2WCF - chains A and B; structure by X-ray diffraction, 2.78 A resolution.

Chain A (and B):
Protein: Protein S100-A12
Source organism: Homo sapiens
Notes: chain B of this document is another copy of the same molecule, construct and numbering; everything in this record applies to it too
Reference sequence: P80511 (S10AC_HUMAN); residues 1-91 here correspond to UniProt positions 2-92 (UniProt number = residue number + 1)
Sequence (95 residues; row label = number of the first residue in the row; numbers below 1 keep their minus sign (Met-3 is residue -3)):
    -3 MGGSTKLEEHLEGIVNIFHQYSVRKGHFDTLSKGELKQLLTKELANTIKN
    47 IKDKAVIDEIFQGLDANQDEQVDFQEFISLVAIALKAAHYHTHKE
Disordered / not traced: -3 to -1, 91
Swiss-Prot annotation at these positions:
  - region: Thr37 to Val52 (Hinge domain)
  - binding site (Cu cation): His15, Asp25, His85, His89
  - binding site (Zn(2+)): His15, Asp25, His85, His89
  - binding site (Ca(2+)): Ser18, Lys21, His23, Thr26, Glu31, Asp61, Asn63, Asp65, Gln67, Glu72

Interface between chain A and chain B:
Pairs across the interface - 61 pairs, chain A then chain B:
  Ser0(A) - Asn42(B)
  Ser0(A) - Thr88(B)  hydrogen bond (side chain-backbone)
  Ser0(A) - His89(B)
  Ser0(A) - Lys90(B)  hydrogen bond (side chain-backbone)
  Thr1(A) - Lys38(B)
  Thr1(A) - Glu39(B)  hydrogen bond (side chain-backbone)
  Leu3(A) - Ile10(B)  hydrophobic
  Leu3(A) - Glu39(B)
  Leu3(A) - Phe73(B)  hydrophobic
  Glu4(A) - Glu39(B)
  Glu4(A) - Leu40(B)
  Glu4(A) - Ala41(B)
  Glu4(A) - Asn42(B)  hydrogen bond
  Glu4(A) - Thr43(B)  hydrogen bond (side chain-backbone)
  Glu4(A) - Thr88(B)
  His6(A) - His6(B)
  His6(A) - Gly9(B)
  His6(A) - Ile10(B)
  Leu7(A) - Ile10(B)  hydrophobic
  Leu7(A) - Leu40(B)  hydrophobic
  Leu7(A) - Val77(B)  hydrophobic
  Glu8(A) - Thr88(B)
  Glu8(A) - His89(B)  salt bridge
  Gly9(A) - His6(B)
  Ile10(A) - Leu3(B)  hydrophobic
  Ile10(A) - His6(B)
  Ile10(A) - Leu7(B)  hydrophobic
  Ile10(A) - Ile10(B)  hydrophobic
  Val11(A) - Tyr86(B)  hydrophobic
  Ile13(A) - Lys2(B)
  Ile13(A) - Leu3(B)
  Glu39(A) - Thr1(B)
  Glu39(A) - Leu3(B)
  Glu39(A) - Glu4(B)
  Leu40(A) - Glu4(B)
  Leu40(A) - Leu7(B)  hydrophobic
  Ala41(A) - Glu4(B)
  Asn42(A) - Ser0(B)
  Asn42(A) - Glu4(B)  hydrogen bond
  Thr43(A) - Glu4(B)  hydrogen bond (backbone-side chain)
  Asp69(A) - Lys82(B)  salt bridge
  Phe70(A) - Leu81(B)  hydrophobic
  Phe70(A) - Tyr86(B)
  Gln71(A) - Ala78(B)
  Gln71(A) - Ile79(B)
  Gln71(A) - Lys82(B)
  Val77(A) - Leu7(B)  hydrophobic
  Ala78(A) - Gln71(B)
  Ala78(A) - Ile74(B)  hydrophobic
  Ile79(A) - Gln71(B)
  Leu81(A) - Val11(B)  hydrophobic
  Leu81(A) - Phe70(B)  hydrophobic
  Lys82(A) - Gln71(B)
  Tyr86(A) - Val11(B)  hydrophobic
  Tyr86(A) - Phe70(B)  hydrophobic
  Tyr86(A) - Gln71(B)  hydrogen bond
  Thr88(A) - Ser0(B)  hydrogen bond (backbone-side chain)
  Thr88(A) - Glu4(B)
  Thr88(A) - Glu8(B)
  His89(A) - Ser0(B)  hydrogen bond
  His89(A) - Glu8(B)
Other interface residues (no listed pair), chain A (32 interface residues in all): Lys2, Glu5, Leu35, Phe73, Ile74
Other interface residues (no listed pair), chain B (33 interface residues in all): Glu5, Ile13, Leu35

Overview:
Chain A and chain B form an interface of 32 and 33 residues respectively; the contacts include 10 hydrogen
bonds and 2 salt bridges. Polar pairs include Glu8(A)-His89(B), Asp69(A)-Lys82(B) and Ser0(A)-Thr88(B).
Both chains are Protein S100-A12 (Homo sapiens). Entry 2WCF (calcium-free (apo) S100A12) was determined by
X-ray diffraction together with 2WC8, 2WCB and 2WCE from the same study.
